3WB2 - chains B and D of the 4 polymer chains in the assembly; structure by X-ray diffraction, 2.44 A resolution.

== Chain B (and D) ==
Protein: Uncharacterized protein MJ0488
Organism: Methanocaldococcus jannaschii
Notes: chain D of this document is another copy of the same molecule, construct and numbering; everything in this record applies to it too
Reference sequence: Q57912 (Y488_METJA); residues 3-158 here = UniProt positions 3-158
Amino-acid sequence (166 residues; row label = number of the first residue in the row):
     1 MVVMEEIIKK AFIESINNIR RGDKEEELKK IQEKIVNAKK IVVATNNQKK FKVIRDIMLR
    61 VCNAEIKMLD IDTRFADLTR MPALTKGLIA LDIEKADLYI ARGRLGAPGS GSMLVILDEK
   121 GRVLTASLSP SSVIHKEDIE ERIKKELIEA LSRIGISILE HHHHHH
Unresolved in the structure: 1, 159-166 (chain D: 1, 162-166)
Differences from the reference sequence: expression tag (1-2, 159-166)
Residues lining bound ligands:
  - YGP (5'-O-[(R)-[(3,6-dimethyl-2-oxo-1,2-dihydropyridin-4-yl)oxy](hydroxy)phosphoryl]guanosine), molecule 1: Arg20, Arg21, Gly22, Asp23
  - YGP, molecule 2: Lys50, Asp77, Lys86, Arg102, Gly103, Arg104, Gly111, Ser112, Ser132, His135, Glu137, Asp138, Ile139, Arg142

== Interface between chain B and chain D ==
Contacting residue pairs - 12 pairs, chain B then chain D:
  Arg74(B) - Phe75(D)
  Phe75(B) - Arg74(D)
  Phe75(B) - Phe75(D)  hydrophobic
  Leu78(B) - Phe75(D)  hydrophobic
  Leu78(B) - Ile89(D)
  Thr79(B) - Thr79(D)
  Arg80(B) - Leu91(D)
  Arg80(B) - Asp92(D)  salt bridge
  Thr85(B) - Thr79(D)
  Ile89(B) - Leu78(D)
  Leu91(B) - Arg80(D)
  Asp92(B) - Arg80(D)  salt bridge
Also at the interface, not in a pair above, chain B (11 interface residues in all): Ile71, Leu88
Also at the interface, not in a pair above, chain D (10 interface residues in all): Thr85, Leu88

== Summary ==
The interface between chain B and chain D involves 11 residues on one side and 10 on the other, with 2 salt
bridges. Its one salt-bridged contact is Arg80(B)-Asp92(D). Ligands of chain B: compound YGP.
Both chains are Uncharacterized protein MJ0488 (Methanocaldococcus jannaschii). Entry 3WB2 (HcgB from
Methanocaldococcus jannaschii in complex with the guanylyl-pyridinol product in a model reaction of
[Fe]-hydrogenase ...) was determined by X-ray diffraction (same publication as 3WB0 and 3WB1).
